PDB entry 6A71 | X-ray diffraction, 1.60 A resolution | chains A and B

# Chain A (and B)
Protein: ATP7B protein
Organism: Homo sapiens
Notes: chain B of this document is another copy of the same molecule, construct and numbering; everything in this record applies to it too
UniProtKB: B7ZLR3 (B7ZLR3_HUMAN); residues 1-72 here correspond to UniProt positions 357-428 (UniProt number = residue number + 356)
Amino-acid sequence (72 residues; each row starts with the number of its first residue):
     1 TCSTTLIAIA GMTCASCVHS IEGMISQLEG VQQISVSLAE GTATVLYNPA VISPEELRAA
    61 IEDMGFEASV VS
Metal / ion sites: dioxo(di-mu-sulfide)dimolybdenum Mo: Cys-14, Cys-17 (shared with Cys-14(B), Cys-17(B) of chain B); Ca2+ near Glu-22 (its only coordinating residue here)
Reported in the primary citation:
  - dioxo(di-mu-sulfide)dimolybdenum Mo coordination: Cys-14, Cys-17

# How chain A and chain B interact
Pairs across the interface (12; chain A residue first):
  Ala-15(A) with Glu-55(B); Glu-56(B); Ala-59(B), hydrophobic
  Val-18(A) with Glu-56(B)
  Val-36(A) with Val-51(B)
  Ser-37(A) with Pro-49(B), hydrogen bond (side chain-backbone); Ala-50(B)
  Leu-38(A) with Ser-53(B); Glu-55(B)
  Ala-39(A) with Pro-49(B)
  Glu-40(A) with Pro-49(B); Ala-50(B)
Also at the interface, not in a pair above, chain A (9 interface residues in all): His-19, Gln-33
Also at the interface, not in a pair above, chain B (8 interface residues in all): Glu-29

# In short
9 residues of chain A face 8 of chain B across their interface; the contacts include 1 hydrogen bond. The
hydrogen-bonded pair is Ser-37(A)/Pro-49(B). Cys-14(A) and Cys-17(A) coordinate a
dioxo(di-mu-sulfide)dimolybdenum Mo ion. The paper reports dioxo(di-mu-sulfide)dimolybdenum Mo coordination by
Cys-14(A) and Cys-17(A).
Chain A and chain B are both ATP7B protein (Homo sapiens); the structure, Crystal Structure of Human ATP7B and
TM Complex, was determined by X-ray diffraction, deposited together with 6A72.
